PDB entry 3ZXE | X-ray diffraction, 1.67 A resolution | chain A

Chain A:
Molecule: Galectin-7
Organism: Homo sapiens
UniProtKB: P47929 (LEG7_HUMAN); residues 3-135 here correspond to UniProt positions 4-136 (UniProt number = residue number + 1)
Sequence (133 residues; row label = number of the first residue in the row):
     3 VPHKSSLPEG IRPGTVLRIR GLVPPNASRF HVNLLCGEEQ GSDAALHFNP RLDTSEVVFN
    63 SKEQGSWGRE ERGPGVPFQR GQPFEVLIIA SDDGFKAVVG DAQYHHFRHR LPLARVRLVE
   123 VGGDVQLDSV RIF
Not modelled in the structure: 3
UniProt features mapped onto this chain:
  - binding site (a beta-D-galactoside): Trp69 to Gly75
Residues lining bound ligands: PGZ (methyl 2-O-[(S)-(benzyloxy)(hydroxy)phosphoryl]-3-deoxy-3-{[(4-methylphenyl)carbonyl]amino}-1-thio-beta-D-galactopyranoside): Arg31, His33, His49, Asn51, Arg53, Val60, Asn62, Trp69, Glu72
What the authors report for this chain:
  - binding site for PGZ: Arg31, His49, Asn51, Arg53, Asn62, Lys64, Trp69, Glu72, Arg74

Summary:
Ligands of chain A: compound PGZ. Curated annotation (UniProt) lists 7 beta-D-galactoside-binding residues.
From the paper: a binding site for PGZ at Arg31, His49 and Asn51 among others.
Chain A is Galectin-7 (Homo sapiens); the structure, Crystal structure of Human Galectin-7 in complex with a
galactose- benzylphosphate inhibitor, was determined by X-ray diffraction, deposited together with 3ZXF.
